Entry 8ESZ (electron microscopy, 3.40 A resolution); this record covers chains A8 and AO of the 43 polymer chains in the assembly.

== Chain A8 ==
Molecule: NADH dehydrogenase [ubiquinone] 1 alpha subcomplex subunit 8
Source organism: Drosophila melanogaster
UniProtKB: Q9W125 (Q9W125_DROME); numbering as in UniProt (aligned over 1-175)
Sequence (175 residues; row label = number of the first residue in the row):
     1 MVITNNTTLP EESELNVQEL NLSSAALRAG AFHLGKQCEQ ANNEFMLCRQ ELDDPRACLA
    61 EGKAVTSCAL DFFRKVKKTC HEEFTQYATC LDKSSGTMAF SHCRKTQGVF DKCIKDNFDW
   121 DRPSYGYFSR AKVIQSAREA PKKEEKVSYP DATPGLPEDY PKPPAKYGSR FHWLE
Not modelled in the structure: 1
Cystine bridges: C38-C68, C48-C58, C80-C113, C90-C103
Ligand contacts: 1,2-diacyl-sn-glycero-3-phosphocholine (PC1): W173, L174, E175

== Chain AO ==
Molecule: NADH dehydrogenase [ubiquinone] 1 alpha subcomplex subunit 13
Source organism: Drosophila melanogaster
UniProtKB: Q9W402 (Q9W402_DROME); residue numbers follow UniProt; this construct covers 1-154
Sequence (154 residues; row label = number of the first residue in the row):
     1 MATAVPHCPP KQDLPPPGGY KKIPFARVPP KSYFTGFTTI GTYVVVTAVG LGIYYLTAKK
    61 VKRDEIEMRS AQNVIFPILV AERDREFLRQ LRRNRDEEAE LMKNVPGWEV GTWYGEPVFK
   121 TLPEDTLVTP IFKEFYAHSD WKSYAKRAHL KLWS
Not modelled in the structure: 1-8
Ligand contacts:
  - tetradecane (C14): V44, A48, L51, Y55
  - 1,2-diacyl-sn-glycero-3-phosphocholine (PC1): I40, Y43, V44

== Interface between chain A8 and chain AO ==
Residue-residue contacts (79; chain A8 residue first):
  V2(A8) with G111(AO); V118(AO), hydrophobic; V128(AO); E134(AO)
  I3(A8) with L91(AO), hydrophobic; R95(AO); G111(AO); L127(AO), hydrophobic
  T4(A8) with R95(AO); V110(AO), hydrogen bond (side chain-backbone); G111(AO)
  N5(A8) with V110(AO)
  N6(A8) with D125(AO)
  T7(A8) with R95(AO), hydrogen bond (backbone-side chain); D125(AO); T126(AO)
  T8(A8) with D125(AO), hydrogen bond (backbone-side chain)
  L9(A8) with L88(AO), hydrophobic; L91(AO); R92(AO), hydrogen bond (backbone-side chain); R95(AO); L127(AO), hydrophobic
  P10(A8) with L88(AO), hydrophobic; R92(AO), hydrogen bond (backbone-side chain)
  E11(A8) with R92(AO), salt bridge
  E12(A8) with R89(AO); R92(AO)
  L15(A8) with R85(AO); L88(AO), hydrophobic; R89(AO), hydrogen bond (backbone-side chain)
  N16(A8) with R89(AO)
  V17(A8) with R85(AO)
  E19(A8) with E82(AO); R85(AO), salt bridge; R89(AO), salt bridge
  L20(A8) with I78(AO), hydrophobic; E82(AO)
  L27(A8) with I75(AO)
  R28(A8) with I75(AO)
  A31(A8) with V74(AO)
  F32(A8) with E67(AO); S70(AO)
  L34(A8) with I78(AO), hydrophobic
  G35(A8) with V74(AO)
  N42(A8) with P77(AO)
  F45(A8) with P77(AO); V80(AO), hydrophobic; A81(AO), hydrophobic; D84(AO)
  M46(A8) with F76(AO), hydrophobic; P77(AO), hydrophobic; V80(AO), hydrophobic
  R49(A8) with R83(AO); D84(AO), salt bridge
  D54(A8) with L127(AO)
  P55(A8) with F87(AO), hydrophobic; L88(AO)
  R56(A8) with L88(AO); D125(AO), salt bridge; L127(AO)
  L59(A8) with R85(AO)
  V65(A8) with I78(AO), hydrophobic
  T66(A8) with R85(AO)
  A69(A8) with I78(AO), hydrophobic
  M98(A8) with M68(AO)
  A99(A8) with M68(AO), hydrophobic
  F100(A8) with E67(AO); A71(AO), hydrophobic
  R104(A8) with E67(AO), salt bridge
  R122(A8) with E67(AO), salt bridge
  Y125(A8) with R63(AO); I66(AO); E67(AO); S70(AO)
  G126(A8) with I66(AO)
  F128(A8) with S70(AO); N73(AO), hydrogen bond (backbone-side chain)
  S129(A8) with I66(AO); N73(AO)
Interface residues without a listed pair, chain A8 (46 interface residues in all): Q18, G62, S101, Y127
Interface residues without a listed pair, chain AO (36 interface residues in all): D64, R93, E124, P130

== In short ==
The interface between chain A8 and chain AO involves 46 residues on one side and 36 on the other, with 7
hydrogen bonds and 7 salt bridges. Among the polar pairs are E11(A8)-R92(AO), E19(A8)-R85(AO) and
E19(A8)-R89(AO). Chain A8 binds 1,2-diacyl-sn-glycero-3-phosphocholine.
Chain A8 is NADH dehydrogenase [ubiquinone] 1 alpha subcomplex subunit 8 and chain AO is NADH dehydrogenase
[ubiquinone] 1 alpha subcomplex subunit 13, both from Drosophila melanogaster; the structure, Structure of
mitochondrial complex I from Drosophila melanogaster, Helix-locked state, was determined by electron
microscopy together with 8ESW from the same study.
